PDB entry 3X1U | X-ray diffraction, 3.25 A resolution | chains J and B of the 10 polymer chains in the assembly

[Chain J]
Molecule: 146-nt DNA strand
Sequence (146 nucleotides; row label = number of the first residue in the row):
   147 ATCAATATCCACCTGCAGATTCTACCAAAAGTGTATTTGGAAACTGCTCC
   197 ATCAAAAGGCATGTTCAGCTGAATTCAGCTGAACATGCCTTTTGATGGAG
   247 CAGTTTCCAAATACACTTTTGGTAGAATCTGCAGGTGGATATTGAT

[Chain B]
Name: Histone H4
From: Homo sapiens
Reference sequence: P62805 (H4_HUMAN); residues 1-102 here correspond to UniProt positions 2-103 (UniProt number = residue number + 1)
Amino-acid sequence (102 residues; numbered 1 to 102; the number before each row is that of its first residue):
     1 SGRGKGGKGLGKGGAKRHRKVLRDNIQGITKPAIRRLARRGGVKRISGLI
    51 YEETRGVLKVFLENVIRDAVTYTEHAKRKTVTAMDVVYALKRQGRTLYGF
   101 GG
Not modelled in the structure: 1-19
Curated features (UniProtKB/Swiss-Prot):
  - DNA-binding region: Lys16 to Lys20
  - modified residue: Ser1 (N-acetylserine), Arg3 (Asymmetric dimethylarginine), Lys5 (N6-(2-hydroxyisobutyryl)lysine), Lys8 (N6-(2-hydroxyisobutyryl)lysine), Lys12 (N6-(2-hydroxyisobutyryl)lysine), Lys16 (N6-(2-hydroxyisobutyryl)lysine), Lys20 (N6,N6,N6-trimethyllysine), Lys31 (N6-(2-hydroxyisobutyryl)lysine), Lys44 (N6-(2-hydroxyisobutyryl)lysine), Ser47 (Phosphoserine), Tyr51 (Phosphotyrosine), Lys59 (N6-(2-hydroxyisobutyryl)lysine), Lys77 (N6-(2-hydroxyisobutyryl)lysine), Lys79 (N6-(2-hydroxyisobutyryl)lysine), Thr80 (Phosphothreonine), Tyr88 (Phosphotyrosine), Lys91 (N6-(2-hydroxyisobutyryl)lysine)
  - cross-link (Glycyl lysine isopeptide (Lys-Gly)): Lys12 (interchain with G-Cter in SUMO2), Lys20 (interchain with G-Cter in SUMO2), Lys31 (interchain with G-Cter in SUMO2), Lys59 (interchain with G-Cter in SUMO2), Lys79 (interchain with G-Cter in SUMO2), Lys91 (interchain with G-Cter in SUMO2)

[Chain J / chain B interface]
Pairs across the interface (12):
  DG227(J) with Arg45(B), hydrogen bond to the sugar; Ile46(B), sugar contact; Ser47(B), hydrogen bond to the phosphate; Gly48(B), hydrogen bond to the phosphate
  DA228(J) with Arg45(B), phosphate contact; Ile46(B), hydrogen bond to the phosphate; Tyr51(B), phosphate contact
  DC247(J) with Lys79(B), salt bridge to the phosphate; Thr80(B), phosphate contact
  DA248(J) with Arg78(B), sugar contact; Lys79(B), hydrogen bond to the phosphate; Thr80(B), hydrogen bond to the phosphate

[Overview]
Chain J and chain B form an interface of 4 and 8 residues respectively; the contacts include 6 hydrogen bonds
and 1 salt bridge. Among the polar pairs are DG227(J)-Arg45(B), DG227(J)-Ser47(B) and DG227(J)-Gly48(B).
UniProt lists a DNA-binding region on chain B.
Here chain J is a 146-nt DNA strand and chain B is Histone H4 (Homo sapiens). Entry 3X1U (Crystal structure of
nucleosome core particle in the presence of histone variants involved in reprogramming) was determined by
X-ray diffraction (same publication as 3X1S, 3X1T and 3X1V).
